PDB entry 3TE7 | X-ray diffraction, 1.70 A resolution | chains A and B

Chain A (and B):
Molecule: Ribosyldihydronicotinamide dehydrogenase [quinone]
Source organism: Homo sapiens
Notes: EC 1.10.99.2; chain B of this document is another copy of the same molecule, construct and numbering; everything in this record applies to it too
UniProtKB: P16083 (NQO2_HUMAN); residues 2-229 here correspond to UniProt positions 3-230 (UniProt number = residue number + 1)
Amino-acid sequence (228 residues; numbered 2 to 229; the number before each row is that of its first residue):
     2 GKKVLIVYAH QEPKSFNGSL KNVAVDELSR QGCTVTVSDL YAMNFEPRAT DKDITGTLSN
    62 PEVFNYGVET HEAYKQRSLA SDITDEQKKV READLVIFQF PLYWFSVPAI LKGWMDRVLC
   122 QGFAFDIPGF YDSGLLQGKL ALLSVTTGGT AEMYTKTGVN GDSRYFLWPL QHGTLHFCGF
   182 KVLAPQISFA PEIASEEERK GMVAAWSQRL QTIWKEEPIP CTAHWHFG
Sequence notes: conflict Phe46 (Leu47 in P16083)
Bound ions: Zn2+: His173, His177, Cys222
Ligand contacts:
  - FAD (flavin-adenine dinucleotide), molecule 1: His11, Lys15, Ser16, Phe17, Asn18, Ser20, Pro102, Leu103, Tyr104, Trp105, Phe106, Thr147, Thr148, Gly149, Gly150, Tyr155, Pro192, Glu193, Glu197, Arg200, Lys201, Val204
  - FAD, molecule 2: Asn66, Tyr67, Gly68, Asp117
  - TE7 (5-{[2-(dimethylamino)ethyl]amino}-8-methoxy-6H-imidazo[4,5,1-de]acridin-6-one), molecule 1: Gly68, Gln122, Phe126, Ile128, Tyr132, Gly174, Phe178
  - TE7, molecule 2: Trp105, Phe106, Gly149, Gly150, Tyr155, Asn161, Glu193
Swiss-Prot annotation at these positions:
  - binding site (FAD): His11, Phe17 to Ser20, Leu103 to Phe106, Thr147 to Gly150, Tyr155, Glu193, Arg200
  - binding site (substrate): Phe126 to Ile128
  - binding site (Zn(2+)): His173, His177, Cys222
  - modified residue (Phosphoserine): Ser79, Ser196

Chain A / chain B interface:
Contacting residue pairs (79; chain A residue first):
  Gln12(A) - Ala50(B)  hydrogen bond (side chain-backbone)
  Gln12(A) - Phe65(B)
  Gln12(A) - Tyr67(B)
  Glu13(A) - Val64(B)
  Glu13(A) - Phe65(B)  hydrogen bond (side chain-backbone)
  Lys15(A) - Val64(B)
  Tyr42(A) - Ala50(B)
  Asn45(A) - Arg49(B)  hydrogen bond (backbone-side chain)
  Phe46(A) - Arg49(B)  hydrogen bond (backbone-side chain)
  Glu47(A) - Arg49(B)  salt bridge
  Pro48(A) - Pro48(B)  hydrophobic
  Pro48(A) - Arg49(B)
  Pro48(A) - Ala110(B)
  Arg49(A) - Asn45(B)  hydrogen bond (side chain-backbone)
  Arg49(A) - Phe46(B)  hydrogen bond (side chain-backbone)
  Arg49(A) - Glu47(B)  salt bridge
  Arg49(A) - Pro48(B)
  Ala50(A) - Gln12(B)  hydrogen bond (backbone-side chain)
  Ala50(A) - Tyr42(B)
  Glu63(A) - Glu13(B)
  Val64(A) - Glu13(B)
  Val64(A) - Lys15(B)
  Phe65(A) - Gln12(B)
  Phe65(A) - Glu13(B)  hydrogen bond (backbone-side chain)
  Asn66(A) - Glu193(B)  hydrogen bond
  Tyr67(A) - Gln12(B)
  Tyr104(A) - Lys113(B)  hydrogen bond (backbone-side chain)
  Tyr104(A) - Asp117(B)
  Trp105(A) - Met116(B)  hydrogen bond (side chain-backbone)
  Trp105(A) - Asp117(B)
  Trp105(A) - Leu120(B)
  Trp105(A) - Gly174(B)
  Trp105(A) - Thr175(B)
  Trp105(A) - Phe178(B)  hydrophobic
  Trp105(A) - Cys179(B)  hydrophobic
  Phe106(A) - Tyr132(B)
  Phe106(A) - Trp169(B)
  Phe106(A) - Pro170(B)  hydrophobic
  Phe106(A) - Gly174(B)
  Ser107(A) - Lys113(B)
  Val108(A) - Lys113(B)  hydrogen bond (backbone-side chain)
  Pro109(A) - Asp117(B)
  Ala110(A) - Pro48(B)
  Ala110(A) - Ala110(B)
  Ala110(A) - Lys113(B)
  Ala110(A) - Gly114(B)
  Ala110(A) - Asp117(B)  hydrogen bond (backbone-side chain)
  Lys113(A) - Tyr104(B)  hydrogen bond (side chain-backbone)
  Lys113(A) - Ser107(B)
  Lys113(A) - Val108(B)  hydrogen bond (side chain-backbone)
  Lys113(A) - Ala110(B)
  Gly114(A) - Ala110(B)
  Met116(A) - Trp105(B)  hydrogen bond (backbone-side chain)
  Asp117(A) - Tyr104(B)
  Asp117(A) - Trp105(B)
  Asp117(A) - Pro109(B)
  Asp117(A) - Ala110(B)  hydrogen bond (side chain-backbone)
  Leu120(A) - Trp105(B)
  Tyr132(A) - Val160(B)  hydrogen bond (side chain-backbone)
  Tyr132(A) - Asn161(B)  hydrogen bond
  Val160(A) - Tyr132(B)
  Val160(A) - His173(B)  hydrogen bond (backbone-side chain)
  Asn161(A) - Tyr132(B)  hydrogen bond
  Asn161(A) - Trp169(B)
  Tyr166(A) - Trp169(B)
  Tyr166(A) - Phe228(B)  hydrophobic
  Trp169(A) - Phe106(B)
  Trp169(A) - Asn161(B)
  Trp169(A) - Tyr166(B)
  Pro170(A) - Phe106(B)  hydrophobic
  His173(A) - Val160(B)  hydrogen bond (side chain-backbone)
  Gly174(A) - Trp105(B)
  Gly174(A) - Phe106(B)
  Thr175(A) - Trp105(B)
  Phe178(A) - Trp105(B)  hydrophobic
  Cys179(A) - Trp105(B)  hydrophobic
  Glu193(A) - Asn66(B)
  Phe228(A) - Tyr166(B)  hydrophobic
  Phe228(A) - Phe228(B)  hydrophobic
Interface residues without a listed pair, chain A (45 interface residues in all): Thr51, Ile111, Phe126, Gly162, Phe167
Interface residues without a listed pair, chain B (46 interface residues in all): Thr51, Glu63, Ile111, Phe126, Gly162, Phe167, Ala224

Summary:
45 residues of chain A face 46 of chain B across their interface, with 22 hydrogen bonds and 2 salt bridges.
Polar contacts include Glu47(A)-Arg49(B), Gln12(A)-Ala50(B) and Glu13(A)-Phe65(B). Ligands of chain A:
flavin-adenine dinucleotide and compound TE7.
Chain A and chain B are both Ribosyldihydronicotinamide dehydrogenase [quinone] (Homo sapiens); the structure,
Quinone Oxidoreductase (NQ02) bound to the imidazoacridin-6-one 5a1, was determined by X-ray diffraction,
deposited together with 3TEM.
